Entry 3PUX (X-ray diffraction, 2.30 A resolution); this record covers chains E and G of the 5 polymer chains in the assembly.

[Chain E]
Name: Maltose-binding periplasmic protein
Source organism: Escherichia coli
Reference sequence: P0AEX9 (MALE_ECOLI); residues 1-370 here correspond to UniProt positions 27-396 (UniProt number = residue number + 26)
Amino-acid sequence (378 residues; numbered 1 to 378; the number before each row is that of its first residue):
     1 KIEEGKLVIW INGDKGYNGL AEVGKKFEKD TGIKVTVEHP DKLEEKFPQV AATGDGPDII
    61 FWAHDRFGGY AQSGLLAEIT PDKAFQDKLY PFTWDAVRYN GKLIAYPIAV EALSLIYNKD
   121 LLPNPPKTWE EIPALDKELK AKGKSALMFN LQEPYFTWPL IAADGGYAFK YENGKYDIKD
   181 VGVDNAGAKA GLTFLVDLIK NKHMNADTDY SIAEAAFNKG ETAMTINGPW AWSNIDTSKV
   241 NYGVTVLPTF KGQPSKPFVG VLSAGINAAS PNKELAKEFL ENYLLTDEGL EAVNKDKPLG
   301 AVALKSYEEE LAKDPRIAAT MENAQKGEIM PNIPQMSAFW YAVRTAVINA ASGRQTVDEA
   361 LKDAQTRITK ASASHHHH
Unresolved in the structure: 375-378
Differences from the reference sequence: expression tag (371-378)

[Chain G]
Name: Maltose transport system permease protein malG
Source organism: Escherichia coli
Reference sequence: P68183 (MALG_ECOLI); residues 1-296 here = UniProt positions 1-296
Amino-acid sequence (296 residues; numbered 1 to 296; the number before each row is that of its first residue):
     1 MAMVQPKSQK ARLFITHLLL LLFIAAIMFP LLMVVAISLR QGNFATGSLI PEQISWDHWK
    61 LALGFSVEQA DGRITPPPFP VLLWLWNSVK VAGISAIGIV ALSTTCAYAF ARMRFPGKAT
   121 LLKGMLIFQM FPAVLSLVAL YALFDRLGEY IPFIGLNTHG GVIFAYLGGI ALHVWTIKGY
   181 FETIDSSLEE AAALDGATPW QAFRLVLLPL SVPILAVVFI LSFIAAITEV PVASLLLRDV
   241 NSYTLAVGMQ QYLNPQNYLW GDFAAAAVMS ALPITIVFLL AQRWLVNGLT AGGVKG
Unresolved in the structure: 1, 7-8
UniProt features mapped onto this chain:
  - mutagenesis: Glu190 (E190A/C/K/L: Reduction of transport rate), Ala192 (A192D/S/L: Loss of transport and MalK dissociation from the membrane), Gly196 (G196A: No effect; G196P: Loss of transport and MalK dissociation from the membrane), Pro209 (P209A: No effect)

[Interface between chain E and chain G]
Residue-residue contacts - 29 pairs, chain E then chain G:
  Asn12(E) - Asn254(G)  hydrogen bond
  Gly13(E) - Gln251(G)
  Asp14(E) - Asn254(G)
  Tyr17(E) - Phe79(G)
  Glu38(E) - Arg238(G)  salt bridge
  His39(E) - Phe79(G)
  His39(E) - Gln251(G)  hydrogen bond
  Asp41(E) - Ser234(G)  hydrogen bond
  Asp41(E) - Gln250(G)
  Asp41(E) - Gln251(G)
  Lys46(E) - Ser234(G)  hydrogen bond (side chain-backbone)
  Gln49(E) - Val138(G)
  Val50(E) - Tyr141(G)
  Trp62(E) - Pro255(G)  hydrophobic
  Tyr155(E) - Gln256(G)
  Ser211(E) - Ala45(G)
  Ser211(E) - Thr46(G)
  Glu214(E) - Phe44(G)
  Ala215(E) - Thr46(G)
  Asn218(E) - Phe44(G)
  Lys219(E) - Gly47(G)
  Lys219(E) - Glu52(G)  salt bridge
  Trp230(E) - Gln256(G)
  Trp230(E) - Asn257(G)
  Asn234(E) - Gly42(G)
  Asn234(E) - Asn43(G)  hydrogen bond (side chain-backbone)
  Asn234(E) - Phe44(G)
  Thr237(E) - Gln41(G)  hydrogen bond (backbone-side chain)
  Ser238(E) - Phe44(G)
Other interface residues (no listed pair), chain E (26 interface residues in all): Trp10, Pro40, Phe156, Tyr210, Ile212
Other interface residues (no listed pair), chain G (22 interface residues in all): Leu235, Val240, Tyr243

[Overview]
Chain E and chain G form an interface of 26 and 22 residues respectively, with 6 hydrogen bonds and 2 salt
bridges. Among the polar pairs are Glu38(E)-Arg238(G), Lys219(E)-Glu52(G) and Asn12(E)-Asn254(G). From
UniProt: 4 mutagenesis sites on chain G.
Chain E is Maltose-binding periplasmic protein and chain G is Maltose transport system permease protein malG,
both from Escherichia coli; the structure, Crystal Structure of an outward-facing MBP-Maltose transporter
complex bound to ADP-BeF3, was determined by X-ray diffraction, deposited together with 3PUV, 3PUW and 3RLF.
